2BTE - chains A and B; structure by X-ray diffraction, 2.90 A resolution.

[Chain A]
Molecule: Aminoacyl-tRNA synthetase
Source organism: Thermus thermophilus
Notes: EC 6.1.1.4
Reference sequence: Q7SIE4 (Q7SIE4_THETH); residues 1-878 here = UniProt positions 1-878
Chain sequence (878 residues; numbered 1 to 878; the number before each row is that of its first residue):
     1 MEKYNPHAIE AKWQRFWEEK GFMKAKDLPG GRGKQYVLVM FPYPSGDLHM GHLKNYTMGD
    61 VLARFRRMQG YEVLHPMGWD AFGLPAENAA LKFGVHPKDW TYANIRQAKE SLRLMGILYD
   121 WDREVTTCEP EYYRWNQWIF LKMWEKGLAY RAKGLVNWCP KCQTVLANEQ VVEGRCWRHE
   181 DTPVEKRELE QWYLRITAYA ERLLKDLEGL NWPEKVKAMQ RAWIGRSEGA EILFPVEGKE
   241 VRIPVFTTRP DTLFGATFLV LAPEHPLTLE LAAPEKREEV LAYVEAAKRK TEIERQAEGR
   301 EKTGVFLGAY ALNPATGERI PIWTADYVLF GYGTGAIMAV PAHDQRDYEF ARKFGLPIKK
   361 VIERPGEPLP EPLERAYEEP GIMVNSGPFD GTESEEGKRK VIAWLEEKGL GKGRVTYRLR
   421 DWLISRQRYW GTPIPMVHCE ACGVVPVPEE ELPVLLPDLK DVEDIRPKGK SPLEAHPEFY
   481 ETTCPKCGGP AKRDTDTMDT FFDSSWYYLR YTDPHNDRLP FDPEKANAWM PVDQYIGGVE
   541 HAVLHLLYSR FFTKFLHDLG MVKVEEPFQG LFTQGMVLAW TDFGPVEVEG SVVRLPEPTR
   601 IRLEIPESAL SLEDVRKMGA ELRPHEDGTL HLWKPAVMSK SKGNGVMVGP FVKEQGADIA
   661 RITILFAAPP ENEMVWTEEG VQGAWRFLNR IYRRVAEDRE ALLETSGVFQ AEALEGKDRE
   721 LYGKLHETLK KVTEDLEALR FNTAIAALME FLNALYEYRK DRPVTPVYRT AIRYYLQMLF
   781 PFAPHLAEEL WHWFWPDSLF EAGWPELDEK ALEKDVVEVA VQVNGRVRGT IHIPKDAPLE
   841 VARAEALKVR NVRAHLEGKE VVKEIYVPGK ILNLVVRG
Disordered / not traced: 877-878
Bound ions: Hg2+: Tyr102, Cys128; Zn2+ site 1: Cys159, Cys162, Cys176, His179; Zn2+ site 2: Cys439, Cys442, Cys484, Cys487
Small-molecule neighbours:
  - 2'-amino-2'-deoxyadenosine / norvaline: Ser227, Phe246, Thr247, Thr248, Arg249, Thr252, Tyr327, Val328, Leu329, Tyr332, Gly333, Gly335, Ala336, Ile337, Met338, Ala339, Val340, His343, Asp344, Arg346, Asp347
  - leucine (LEU): Met40, Phe41, Pro42, Tyr43, Asp80, Phe501, Ser504, Tyr507, Tyr535, His541, His545

[Chain B]
Molecule: TRNALEU transcript with anticodon cag
Sequence (83 nucleotides; row label = number of the first residue in the row; a row labelled like 47A-47F holds insertion residues (47A, then the next letters in order)):
     1 GCCGGGGUGG CGGAAUGGGU
   20A A
    21 GACGCGCAUG ACUCAGGAUC AUGUGCG
47A-47F CAAGCG
    48 UGCGGGUUCA AGUCCCGCCC CCGGCACCA
Disordered / not traced: 33-37

[Interface between chain A and chain B]
Residue-residue contacts - 59 pairs, chain A then chain B:
  Glu214(A) with G4(B), sugar contact
  Lys215(A) with G70(B), hydrogen bond to the sugar; G71(B), sugar contact
  Met219(A) with G71(B), phosphate contact
  Arg221(A) with A73(B), base contact
  Ala222(A) with C72(B), sugar contact; A73(B), sugar contact
  Gly225(A) with A73(B), base contact
  Arg226(A) with A73(B), base contact; C74(B), sugar contact
  Ser227(A) with C74(B), hydrogen bond to the sugar
  Thr248(A) with C74(B), phosphate contact; C75(B), hydrogen bond to the phosphate
  Pro380(A) with A76(B), phosphate contact
  Glu395(A) with A76(B), phosphate contact
  Lys398(A) with C75(B), phosphate contact; A76(B), salt bridge to the phosphate
  Arg418(A) with A73(B), salt bridge to the phosphate
  Phe666(A) with C23(B), sugar contact; G24(B), sugar contact
  Ala667(A) with G12(B), hydrogen bond to the sugar
  Ala668(A) with G12(B), sugar contact; G13(B), phosphate contact
  Pro669(A) with G13(B), phosphate contact; A14(B), phosphate contact
  Asn672(A) with G13(B), hydrogen bond to the phosphate
  Glu679(A) with C25(B), phosphate contact; G26(B), phosphate contact
  Gln682(A) with G26(B), phosphate contact
  Arg686(A) with C25(B), salt bridge to the phosphate; G26(B), salt bridge to the phosphate; U39(B), salt bridge to the phosphate
  Arg690(A) with C40(B), phosphate contact
  Arg693(A) with C40(B), sugar contact
  Ala746(A) with C23(B), sugar contact
  Met749(A) with C23(B), hydrogen bond to the sugar; G24(B), sugar contact
  Glu750(A) with A22(B), hydrogen bond to the sugar; C23(B), sugar contact
  Asn753(A) with C23(B), phosphate contact; G24(B), hydrogen bond to the phosphate
  Lys760(A) with U42(B), salt bridge to the phosphate
  Glu818(A) with U20(B), base contact
  Ala820(A) with U20(B), sugar contact
  Gln822(A) with G19(B), hydrogen bond to the base
  Asn824(A) with C56(B), sugar contact
  Gly825(A) with C56(B), sugar contact; A57(B), sugar contact
  Arg826(A) with C47E(B), salt bridge to the phosphate
  Val827(A) with U20(B), phosphate contact; A20A(B), phosphate contact
  Thr830(A) with U20(B), base contact
  Ile865(A) with G19(B), base contact; C56(B), base contact
  Val867(A) with G19(B), base contact
  Ile871(A) with G19(B), phosphate contact; U20(B), sugar contact
  Asn873(A) with C56(B), hydrogen bond to the base
  Val875(A) with C56(B), sugar contact
Interface residues without a listed pair, chain A (49 interface residues in all): Ala218, Glu228, Arg249, Tyr332, Gly683, Lys731, Thr743, Glu757
Interface residues without a listed pair, chain B (28 interface residues in all): A15, A41, G47D

[In short]
49 residues of chain A face 28 of chain B across their interface, with 10 hydrogen bonds and 7 salt bridges.
Among the polar pairs are Gln822(A)-G19(B), Asn873(A)-C56(B) and Lys215(A)-G70(B). Bound to chain A:
2'-amino-2'-deoxyadenosine / norvaline and leucine. Tyr102(A) and Cys128(A) coordinate Hg2+.
Here chain A is Aminoacyl-tRNA synthetase (Thermus thermophilus) and chain B is TRNALEU transcript with
anticodon cag. Entry 2BTE (Thermus thermophilus Leucyl-tRNA synthetase complexed with a tRNAleu transcript in
the post-editing conformation and a post- ...) was determined by X-ray diffraction, deposited together with
2BYT.
